PDB entry 8FFA | X-ray diffraction, 2.15 A resolution | chains D and F of the 12 polymer chains in the assembly

== Chain D (and F) ==
Protein: Probable DNA-binding stress protein
From: Pseudomonas aeruginosa PAO1
Notes: chain F of this document is another copy of the same molecule, construct and numbering; everything in this record applies to it too
Reference sequence: Q9I4Z7 (Q9I4Z7_PSEAE); residue numbers follow UniProt; this construct covers 1-156
Sequence (156 residues; each row starts with the number of its first residue):
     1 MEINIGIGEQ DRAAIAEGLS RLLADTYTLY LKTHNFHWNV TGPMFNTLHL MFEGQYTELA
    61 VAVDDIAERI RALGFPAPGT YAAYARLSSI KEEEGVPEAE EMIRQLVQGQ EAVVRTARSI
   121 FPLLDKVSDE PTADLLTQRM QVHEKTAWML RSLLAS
Unresolved in the structure: 156
What the authors report for this chain:
  - post-translational modification sites: Tyr27, Tyr30, Tyr81, Tyr84 (proposed by the authors, not directly observed)

== How chain D and chain F interact ==
Residue-residue contacts (61):
  Ala24(D) with Tyr81(F)
  Tyr27(D) with Tyr27(F), hydrogen bond; Tyr30(F); Leu31(F); Tyr81(F)
  Thr28(D) with Tyr81(F), hydrogen bond
  Tyr30(D) with Tyr27(F); Tyr30(F), hydrogen bond
  Leu31(D) with Tyr27(F); Gly79(F); Thr80(F); Tyr81(F), hydrophobic
  His34(D) with Val63(F); Asp64(F), salt bridge
  Asn35(D) with Gly79(F), hydrogen bond (side chain-backbone)
  Trp38(D) with Asp64(F), hydrogen bond; Ala67(F); Arg71(F), hydrogen bond (backbone-side chain); Ala77(F), hydrophobic; Pro78(F); Tyr84(F)
  Asn39(D) with Arg71(F); Pro76(F); Ala77(F), hydrogen bond (side chain-backbone)
  Thr41(D) with Arg71(F)
  Tyr56(D) with Asp64(F), hydrogen bond
  Val63(D) with His34(F)
  Asp64(D) with His34(F), salt bridge; Trp38(F), hydrogen bond; Tyr56(F), hydrogen bond
  Ala67(D) with Trp38(F)
  Arg71(D) with Trp38(F), hydrogen bond (side chain-backbone); Asn39(F); Thr41(F)
  Pro76(D) with Asn39(F)
  Ala77(D) with Trp38(F), hydrophobic; Asn39(F), hydrogen bond (backbone-side chain)
  Pro78(D) with Trp38(F)
  Gly79(D) with Leu31(F); Asn35(F), hydrogen bond (backbone-side chain)
  Thr80(D) with Leu31(F); Glu92(F); Glu93(F); Glu94(F), hydrogen bond
  Tyr81(D) with Tyr27(F); Thr28(F), hydrogen bond; Leu31(F); Tyr81(F), hydrophobic; Tyr84(F); Glu92(F), hydrogen bond (backbone-side chain)
  Ala82(D) with Glu94(F)
  Tyr84(D) with Leu31(F), hydrophobic; Trp38(F); Tyr81(F)
  Ala85(D) with Tyr81(F)
  Glu92(D) with Thr80(F); Tyr81(F), hydrogen bond (side chain-backbone)
  Glu93(D) with Thr80(F)
  Glu94(D) with Thr80(F), hydrogen bond; Ala82(F)
  Val96(D) with Pro76(F), hydrophobic
Also at the interface, not in a pair above, chain D (31 interface residues in all): His49, Glu68, Ala83
Also at the interface, not in a pair above, chain F (32 interface residues in all): Ala24, His37, His49, Glu68, Ala83, Ala85, Val96

== Summary ==
The interface between chain D and chain F involves 31 residues on one side and 32 on the other; the contacts
include 18 hydrogen bonds and 2 salt bridges. Among the polar pairs are His34(D)-Asp64(F), Tyr27(D)-Tyr27(F)
and Thr28(D)-Tyr81(F). The paper reports modification sites Tyr27(D), Tyr30(D) and Tyr81(D) among others.
Both chains are Probable DNA-binding stress protein (Pseudomonas aeruginosa PAO1). Entry 8FFA (Crystal
structure of Apo Dps protein (PA0962) from Pseudomonas aeruginosa (cubic form)) was determined by X-ray
diffraction, deposited together with 8FF9, 8FFB, 8FFC and 8FFD.
